6XH8 - chains C and D of the 11 polymer chains in the assembly; structure by electron microscopy, 4.10 A resolution (low resolution: residue-level contacts below are approximate; hydrogen-bond / salt-bridge calls are withheld).

# Chain C
Molecule: DNA-directed RNA polymerase subunit beta
Organism: Escherichia coli
Notes: EC 2.7.7.6
UniProtKB: B7MIX3 (RPOB_ECO45); numbering as in UniProt (aligned over 1-1342)
Chain sequence (1342 residues; row label = number of the first residue in the row):
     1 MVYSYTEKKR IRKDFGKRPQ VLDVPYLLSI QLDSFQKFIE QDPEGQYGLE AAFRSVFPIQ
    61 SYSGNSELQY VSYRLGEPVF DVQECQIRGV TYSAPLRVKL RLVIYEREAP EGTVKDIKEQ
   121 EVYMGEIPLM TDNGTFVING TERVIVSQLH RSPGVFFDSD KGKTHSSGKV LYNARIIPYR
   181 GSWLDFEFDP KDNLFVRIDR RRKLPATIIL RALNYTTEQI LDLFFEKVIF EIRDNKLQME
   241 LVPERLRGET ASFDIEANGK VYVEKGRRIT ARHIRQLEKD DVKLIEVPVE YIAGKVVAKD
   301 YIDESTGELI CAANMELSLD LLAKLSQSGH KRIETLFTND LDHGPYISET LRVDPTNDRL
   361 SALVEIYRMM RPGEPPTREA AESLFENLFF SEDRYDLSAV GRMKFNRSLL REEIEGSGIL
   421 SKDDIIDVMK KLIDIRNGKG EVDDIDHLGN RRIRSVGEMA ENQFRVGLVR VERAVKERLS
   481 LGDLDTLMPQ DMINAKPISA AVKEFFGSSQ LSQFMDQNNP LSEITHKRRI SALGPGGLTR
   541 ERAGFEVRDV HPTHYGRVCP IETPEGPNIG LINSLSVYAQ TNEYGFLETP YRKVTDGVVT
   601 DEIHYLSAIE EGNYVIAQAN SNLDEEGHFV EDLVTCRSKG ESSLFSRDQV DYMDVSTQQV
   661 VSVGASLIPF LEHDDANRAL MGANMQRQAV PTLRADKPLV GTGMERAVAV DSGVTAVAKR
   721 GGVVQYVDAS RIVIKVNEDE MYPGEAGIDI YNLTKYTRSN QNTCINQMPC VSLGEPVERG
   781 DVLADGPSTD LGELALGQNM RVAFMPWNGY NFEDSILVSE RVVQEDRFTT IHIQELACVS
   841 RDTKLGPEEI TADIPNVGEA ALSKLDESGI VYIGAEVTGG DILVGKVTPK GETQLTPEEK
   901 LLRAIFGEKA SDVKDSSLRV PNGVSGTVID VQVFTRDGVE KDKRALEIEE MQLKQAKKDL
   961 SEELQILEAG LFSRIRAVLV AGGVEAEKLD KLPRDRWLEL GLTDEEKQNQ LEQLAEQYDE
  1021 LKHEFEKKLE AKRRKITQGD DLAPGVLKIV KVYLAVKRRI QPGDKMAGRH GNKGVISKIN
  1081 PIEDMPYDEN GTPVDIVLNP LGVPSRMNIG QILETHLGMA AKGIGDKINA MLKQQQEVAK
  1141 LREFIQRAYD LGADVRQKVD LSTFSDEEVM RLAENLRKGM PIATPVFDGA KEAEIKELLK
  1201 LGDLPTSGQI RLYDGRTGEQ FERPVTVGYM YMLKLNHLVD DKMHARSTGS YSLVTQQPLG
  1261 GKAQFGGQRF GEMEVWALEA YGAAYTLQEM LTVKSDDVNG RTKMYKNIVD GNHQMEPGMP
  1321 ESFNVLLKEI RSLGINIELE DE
Not modelled in the structure: 1-2
Curated features (UniProtKB/Swiss-Prot):
  - modified residue (N6-acetyllysine): Lys1022, Lys1200

# Chain D
Molecule: DNA-directed RNA polymerase subunit beta'
Organism: Escherichia coli
Notes: EC 2.7.7.6
UniProtKB: P0A8T8 (RPOC_ECO57); numbering as in UniProt (aligned over 1-1407)
Chain sequence (1407 residues; each row starts with the number of its first residue):
     1 MKDLLKFLKA QTKTEEFDAI KIALASPDMI RSWSFGEVKK PETINYRTFK PERDGLFCAR
    61 IFGPVKDYEC LCGKYKRLKH RGVICEKCGV EVTQTKVRRE RMGHIELASP TAHIWFLKSL
   121 PSRIGLLLDM PLRDIERVLY FESYVVIEGG MTNLERQQIL TEEQYLDALE EFGDEFDAKM
   181 GAEAIQALLK SMDLEQECEQ LREELNETNS ETKRKKLTKR IKLLEAFVQS GNKPEWMILT
   241 VLPVLPPDLR PLVPLDGGRF ATSDLNDLYR RVINRNNRLK RLLDLAAPDI IVRNEKRMLQ
   301 EAVDALLDNG RRGRAITGSN KRPLKSLADM IKGKQGRFRQ NLLGKRVDYS GRSVITVGPY
   361 LRLHQCGLPK KMALELFKPF IYGKLELRGL ATTIKAAKKM VEREEAVVWD ILDEVIREHP
   421 VLLNRAPTLH RLGIQAFEPV LIEGKAIQLH PLVCAAYNAD FDGDQMAVHV PLTLEAQLEA
   481 RALMMSTNNI LSPANGEPII VPSQDVVLGL YYMTRDCVNA KGEGMVLTGP KEAERLYRSG
   541 LASLHARVKV RITEYEKDAN GELVAKTSLK DTTVGRAILW MIVPKGLPYS IVNQALGKKA
   601 ISKMLNTCYR ILGLKPTVIF ADQIMYTGFA YAARSGASVG IDDMVIPEKK HEIISEAEAE
   661 VAEIQEQFQS GLVTAGERYN KVIDIWAAAN DRVSKAMMDN LQTETVINRD GQEEKQVSFN
   721 SIYMMADSGA RGSAAQIRQL AGMRGLMAKP DGSIIETPIT ANFREGLNVL QYFISTHGAR
   781 KGLADTALKT ANSGYLTRRL VDVAQDLVVT EDDCGTHEGI MMTPVIEGGD VKEPLRDRVL
   841 GRVTAEDVLK PGTADILVPR NTLLHEQWCD LLEENSVDAV KVRSVVSCDT DFGVCAHCYG
   901 RDLARGHIIN KGEAIGVIAA QSIGEPGTQL TMRTFHIGGA ASRAAAESSI QVKNKGSIKL
   961 SNVKSVVNSS GKLVITSRNT ELKLIDEFGR TKESYKVPYG AVLAKGDGEQ VAGGETVANW
  1021 DPHTMPVITE VSGFVRFTDM IDGQTITRQT DELTGLSSLV VLDSAERTAG GKDLRPALKI
  1081 VDAQGNDVLI PGTDMPAQYF LPGKAIVQLE DGVQISSGDT LARIPQESGG TKDITGGLPR
  1141 VADLFEARRP KEPAILAEIS GIVSFGKETK GKRRLVITPV DGSDPYEEMI PKWRQLNVFE
  1201 GERVERGDVI SDGPEAPHDI LRLRGVHAVT RYIVNEVQDV YRLQGVKIND KHIEVIVRQM
  1261 LRKATIVNAG SSDFLEGEQV EYSRVKIANR ELEANGKVGA TYSRDLLGIT KASLATESFI
  1321 SAASFQETTR VLTEAAVAGK RDELRGLKEN VIVGRLIPAG TGYAYHQDRM RRRAAGEAPA
  1381 APQVTAEDAS ASLAELLNAG LGGSDNE
Not modelled in the structure: 1-14, 933-947, 1127-1136, 1377-1407
Curated features (UniProtKB/Swiss-Prot):
  - binding site (Zn(2+)): Cys70, Cys72, Cys85, Cys88, Cys814, Cys888, Cys895, Cys898
  - binding site (Mg(2+)): Asp460, Asp462, Asp464
  - modified residue: Lys972 (N6-acetyllysine)
Bound ions: Zn2+ site 1: Cys85, Cys88; Zn2+ site 2: Cys814, Cys888, Cys895, Cys898

# Interface between chain C and chain D
Contacting residue pairs (200; chain C residue first):
  Phe545(C) - Leu788(D)
  Arg548(C) - Arg780(D)
  Asp549(C) - Arg780(D)
  Val550(C) - Arg780(D)
  Tyr555(C) - Phe773(D)
  Pro560(C) - Thr776(D)
  Pro560(C) - Arg780(D)
  Ile561(C) - Tyr772(D)
  Gln618(C) - Val769(D)
  Gln618(C) - Leu770(D)
  Asn620(C) - Asn768(D)
  Asn620(C) - Val769(D)
  Glu641(C) - Lys749(D)
  Leu671(C) - Tyr772(D)
  Glu672(C) - Leu767(D)
  His673(C) - Phe763(D)
  His673(C) - Arg764(D)
  His673(C) - Gly766(D)
  Asp674(C) - Tyr772(D)
  Asp675(C) - Tyr772(D)
  Ala676(C) - Tyr772(D)
  Ala679(C) - Tyr772(D)
  Phe804(C) - Ala637(D)
  Phe804(C) - Ser638(D)
  Met805(C) - Ala637(D)
  Pro806(C) - Ala632(D)
  Asn808(C) - Pro359(D)
  Asn808(C) - Phe629(D)
  Gly809(C) - Pro359(D)
  Gly809(C) - Phe629(D)
  Tyr810(C) - Pro359(D)
  Tyr810(C) - Tyr360(D)
  Phe812(C) - Pro451(D)
  Phe812(C) - Asp505(D)
  Phe812(C) - Phe629(D)
  Glu813(C) - Cys454(D)
  Glu813(C) - Ala459(D)
  Glu813(C) - Phe461(D)
  Glu813(C) - Gln504(D)
  Asp814(C) - Phe461(D)
  Asp814(C) - Asp462(D)
  Ser815(C) - Phe461(D)
  Arg841(C) - Asp256(D)
  Lys844(C) - Arg47(D)
  Gln894(C) - Glu69(D)
  Gln894(C) - Lys76(D)
  Gln1061(C) - Lys445(D)
  Gly1063(C) - Ala446(D)
  Lys1065(C) - Asp462(D)
  Lys1065(C) - Gly463(D)
  Lys1073(C) - Asp462(D)
  Val1075(C) - Phe461(D)
  Val1075(C) - Gly463(D)
  Ser1077(C) - Thr356(D)
  Ser1077(C) - Val357(D)
  Leu1101(C) - Gln504(D)
  Leu1101(C) - Asp505(D)
  Pro1104(C) - Gln736(D)
  Pro1104(C) - Leu740(D)
  Ser1105(C) - Arg731(D)
  Ser1105(C) - Gln736(D)
  Met1107(C) - Gln736(D)
  Met1107(C) - Gln739(D)
  Met1107(C) - Phe763(D)
  Ile1109(C) - Leu740(D)
  Ile1109(C) - Phe763(D)
  His1116(C) - Ile641(D)
  Phe1187(C) - Val769(D)
  Gln1209(C) - Ser638(D)
  Glu1222(C) - Tyr537(D)
  Glu1222(C) - Arg634(D)
  Glu1222(C) - Ser635(D)
  Arg1223(C) - Gly636(D)
  Arg1223(C) - Phe719(D)
  Pro1224(C) - Ser638(D)
  Val1225(C) - Ser638(D)
  Thr1226(C) - Ser638(D)
  Thr1226(C) - Val639(D)
  Thr1226(C) - Gly640(D)
  Val1239(C) - Lys445(D)
  Asp1240(C) - Lys445(D)
  Met1243(C) - Arg352(D)
  Met1243(C) - Ser353(D)
  Met1243(C) - Met372(D)
  Met1243(C) - Lys445(D)
  His1244(C) - Gly351(D)
  His1244(C) - Arg352(D)
  Ala1245(C) - Ser350(D)
  Ala1245(C) - Glu375(D)
  Arg1246(C) - Asp348(D)
  Arg1246(C) - Tyr349(D)
  Arg1246(C) - Ser350(D)
  Arg1246(C) - Leu376(D)
  Ser1247(C) - Asp348(D)
  Ser1247(C) - Tyr349(D)
  Ser1247(C) - Glu375(D)
  Ser1247(C) - Lys378(D)
  Thr1248(C) - Asp348(D)
  Tyr1251(C) - Asp348(D)
  Gln1256(C) - Arg99(D)
  Gln1257(C) - Asn341(D)
  Pro1258(C) - Arg346(D)
  Pro1258(C) - Val347(D)
  Leu1259(C) - Arg346(D)
  Gly1260(C) - Arg346(D)
  Gly1267(C) - Arg346(D)
  Gln1268(C) - Arg346(D)
  Gln1268(C) - Val347(D)
  Gln1268(C) - Ser350(D)
  Gln1268(C) - Gly351(D)
  Gln1268(C) - Arg352(D)
  Arg1269(C) - Gly344(D)
  Arg1269(C) - Lys345(D)
  Arg1269(C) - Arg346(D)
  Phe1270(C) - Leu343(D)
  Phe1270(C) - Lys345(D)
  Phe1270(C) - Val347(D)
  Gly1271(C) - Leu343(D)
  Met1273(C) - Thr428(D)
  Glu1274(C) - Asn424(D)
  Glu1274(C) - Thr428(D)
  Trp1276(C) - Arg798(D)
  Trp1276(C) - Gln921(D)
  Ala1277(C) - Arg431(D)
  Ala1277(C) - Gln921(D)
  Glu1279(C) - Val917(D)
  Glu1279(C) - Leu1347(D)
  Ala1280(C) - Arg431(D)
  Ala1280(C) - Ile918(D)
  Tyr1281(C) - Arg431(D)
  Tyr1281(C) - Leu432(D)
  Tyr1281(C) - Ile434(D)
  Tyr1281(C) - Met484(D)
  Tyr1281(C) - Asn489(D)
  Gly1282(C) - Gly1360(D)
  Gly1282(C) - Thr1361(D)
  Ala1283(C) - Glu479(D)
  Ala1284(C) - Leu1356(D)
  Tyr1285(C) - Glu475(D)
  Tyr1285(C) - Glu479(D)
  Tyr1285(C) - Thr1361(D)
  Thr1286(C) - Ala476(D)
  Thr1286(C) - Glu479(D)
  Gln1288(C) - Gly1354(D)
  Leu1291(C) - Lys345(D)
  Lys1294(C) - Arg346(D)
  Lys1294(C) - Val347(D)
  Lys1294(C) - Asp348(D)
  Ser1295(C) - Lys345(D)
  Ser1295(C) - Arg346(D)
  Asp1296(C) - Lys345(D)
  Met1304(C) - Leu472(D)
  Tyr1305(C) - Pro379(D)
  Ile1308(C) - Pro379(D)
  Ile1308(C) - Phe380(D)
  Val1309(C) - Pro379(D)
  Val1309(C) - Gly383(D)
  His1313(C) - Phe380(D)
  His1313(C) - His419(D)
  His1313(C) - Thr473(D)
  Gly1318(C) - Glu15(D)
  Pro1320(C) - Ile1352(D)
  Pro1320(C) - Val1353(D)
  Ser1322(C) - Asn341(D)
  Phe1323(C) - Ile1352(D)
  Val1325(C) - Leu249(D)
  Leu1326(C) - Ile331(D)
  Lys1328(C) - Met102(D)
  Glu1329(C) - Leu327(D)
  Glu1329(C) - Met330(D)
  Arg1331(C) - Pro243(D)
  Ser1332(C) - Pro243(D)
  Ser1332(C) - Leu327(D)
  Leu1333(C) - His113(D)
  Leu1333(C) - Trp115(D)
  Leu1333(C) - Leu307(D)
  Leu1333(C) - Leu327(D)
  Gly1334(C) - Ala25(D)
  Ile1335(C) - Ala25(D)
  Ile1335(C) - Trp33(D)
  Asn1336(C) - Lys21(D)
  Asn1336(C) - Ile22(D)
  Asn1336(C) - Ala23(D)
  Asn1336(C) - Leu24(D)
  Asn1336(C) - Ala25(D)
  Asn1336(C) - Trp33(D)
  Ile1337(C) - Lys21(D)
  Glu1338(C) - Ile20(D)
  Glu1338(C) - Lys21(D)
  Leu1339(C) - Phe17(D)
  Leu1339(C) - Ala19(D)
  Glu1340(C) - Phe17(D)
  Glu1340(C) - Asp18(D)
  Glu1340(C) - Ala19(D)
  Glu1340(C) - Lys21(D)
  Glu1340(C) - Arg1341(D)
  Asp1341(C) - Asp18(D)
  Glu1342(C) - Glu16(D)
  Glu1342(C) - Phe17(D)
  Glu1342(C) - Asp18(D)
Other interface residues (no listed pair), chain C (129 interface residues in all): Thr563, Asn573, Gly1074, Ile1076, Pro1100, Arg1106, Glu1192, Lys1196, Glu1219, Phe1221, Lys1242, Leu1253, Thr1255, Glu1272, Leu1278, Glu1289, Met1290, Gln1314, Met1319
Other interface residues (no listed pair), chain D (149 interface residues in all): Thr48, Phe49, Glu100, Leu245, Arg337, Phe338, Arg339, Gln340, Leu342, Val354, Ile355, Tyr382, Lys384, Pro427, Asp460, Ala467, His469, Leu474, Leu483, Ser503, Tyr512, Arg538, Ala630, Ala633, Asp642, Met725, Pro750, Glu765, Ser775, His777, Val801, Gln805, Ala914, Val1351, Ile1357, Gly1376

# Overview
129 residues of chain C face 149 of chain D across their interface. The Zn2+ site 1 is built by Cys85(D) and
Cys88(D). Cys814(D), Cys888(D), Cys895(D) and Cys898(D) coordinate Zn2+ site 2. From UniProt: 8 Zn2+-binding
residues and 3 Mg2+-binding residues on chain D.
Here chain C is DNA-directed RNA polymerase subunit beta and chain D is DNA-directed RNA polymerase subunit
beta', both from Escherichia coli. Entry 6XH8 (CueR-transcription activation complex with RNA transcript) was
determined by electron microscopy, deposited together with 6XH7.
